PDB entry 2GPL | X-ray diffraction, 2.81 A resolution | chains H and I of the 28 polymer chains in the assembly

[Chain H]
Protein: Proteasome component PUP1
Organism: Saccharomyces cerevisiae
Notes: EC 3.4.25.1
UniProtKB: P25043 (PSB7_YEAST); the construct lacks a stretch of the UniProt sequence and is renumbered around it, so the offset changes along the chain: 1-91 = UniProt 30-120; 93-105 = UniProt 121-133; 106-187 = UniProt 135-216; 189-223 = UniProt 217-251
Chain sequence (222 residues; each row starts with the number of its first residue; note: 2 numbers in that range are skipped by the numbering (no residue carries them; nothing is unmodelled there)):
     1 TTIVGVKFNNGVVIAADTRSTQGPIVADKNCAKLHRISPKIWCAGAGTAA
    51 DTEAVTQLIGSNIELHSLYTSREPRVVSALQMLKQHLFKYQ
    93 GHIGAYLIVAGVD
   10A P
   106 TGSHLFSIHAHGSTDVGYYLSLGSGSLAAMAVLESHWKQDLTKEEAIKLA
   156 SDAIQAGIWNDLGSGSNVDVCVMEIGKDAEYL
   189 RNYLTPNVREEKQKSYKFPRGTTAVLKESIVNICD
Curated features (UniProtKB/Swiss-Prot):
  - active site: Thr1 (Nucleophile)
Small-molecule neighbours: BIQ (benzyl [12-(2-amino-2-oxoethyl)-4-nitro-10,13-dioxo-15-[(propylamino)carbonyl]-2-oxa-11,14-diazatricyclo[15 .2.2.1~3,7~]docosa-1(19),3(22),4,6,17,20-hexaen-9-yl]carbamate): Thr1, Arg19, Ser20, Thr21, Gln22, Ala27, Lys33, Gly45, Ala46, Gly47, Thr48, Ala49

[Chain I]
Protein: Proteasome component PUP3
Organism: Saccharomyces cerevisiae
Notes: EC 3.4.25.1
UniProtKB: P25451 (PSB3_YEAST); the construct lacks a stretch of the UniProt sequence and is renumbered around it, so the offset changes along the chain: -8 to -1 = UniProt 2-9; 1-36 = UniProt 10-45; 38-105 = UniProt 46-113; 106-122 = UniProt 117-133; 2 more segments
Chain sequence (204 residues; each row starts with the number of its first residue; note: 3 numbers in that range are skipped by the numbering (no residue carries them; nothing is unmodelled there); a row labelled like 10A-10C holds insertion residues (10A, then the next letters in order); numbers below 1 keep their minus sign (Ser-8 is residue -8)):
    -8 SDPSSING
     1 GIVVAMTGKDCVAIACDLRLGSQSLGVSNKFEKIFH
    38 YGHVFLGITGLATDVTTLNEMFRYKTNLYKLKEERAIEPETFTQLVSSSL
    88 YERRFGPYFVGPVVAGIN
10A-10C SKS
   106 GKPFIAGFDLIGCIDEA
   12A K
   123 DFIVSGTASDQLFGMCESLYEPNLEPEDLFETISQALLNAADRDALSGWG
   173 AVVYIIK
   181 KDEVVKRYLKMRQD
Curated features (UniProtKB/Swiss-Prot):
  - modified residue: Ser22 (Phosphoserine)
  - cross-link: Lys62 (Glycyl lysine isopeptide (Lys-Gly) (interchain with G-Cter in ubiquitin))
Small-molecule neighbours: BIQ (benzyl [12-(2-amino-2-oxoethyl)-4-nitro-10,13-dioxo-15-[(propylamino)carbonyl]-2-oxa-11,14-diazatricyclo[15 .2.2.1~3,7~]docosa-1(19),3(22),4,6,17,20-hexaen-9-yl]carbamate): Asp-7, Ser-5, Arg91, Phe96, Val97, Asp114, Leu115, Ile116, Cys118

[Interface between chain H and chain I]
Pairs across the interface (62; chain H residue first):
  Ile25(H) - Asp132(I)
  Ile25(H) - Phe135(I)  hydrophobic
  Val26(H) - Phe135(I)
  Ala27(H) - Asp120(I)
  Asp28(H) - Asp120(I)
  Lys29(H) - Glu139(I)  salt bridge
  Ala49(H) - Cys118(I)  hydrophobic
  Ala50(H) - Tyr88(I)
  Ala50(H) - Ile116(I)  hydrophobic
  Ala50(H) - Cys118(I)
  Asp51(H) - Tyr88(I)  hydrogen bond
  Asp51(H) - Arg91(I)  salt bridge
  Ala54(H) - Tyr88(I)
  Tyr90(H) - Phe92(I)  hydrophobic
  His94(H) - Arg91(I)  hydrogen bond (backbone-side chain)
  His94(H) - Phe92(I)
  Arg197(H) - Glu139(I)  salt bridge
  Lys200(H) - Glu139(I)  hydrogen bond (side chain-backbone)
  Lys200(H) - Ser140(I)  hydrogen bond (side chain-backbone)
  Lys200(H) - Tyr142(I)  hydrogen bond (side chain-backbone)
  Ser203(H) - Glu143(I)  hydrogen bond
  Tyr204(H) - Ser140(I)
  Tyr204(H) - Leu141(I)  hydrophobic
  Lys205(H) - Glu143(I)
  Lys205(H) - Asp150(I)  salt bridge
  Phe206(H) - Leu141(I)  hydrophobic
  Phe206(H) - Glu153(I)
  Phe206(H) - Gln157(I)
  Arg208(H) - Glu149(I)
  Arg208(H) - Asp150(I)  salt bridge
  Arg208(H) - Glu153(I)
  Gly209(H) - Glu153(I)  hydrogen bond (backbone-side chain)
  Thr210(H) - Glu153(I)
  Thr211(H) - Glu153(I)  hydrogen bond
  Thr211(H) - Ser156(I)
  Thr211(H) - Gln157(I)  hydrogen bond
  Thr211(H) - Leu189(I)
  Ala212(H) - Leu189(I)
  Ala212(H) - Lys190(I)  hydrogen bond (backbone-backbone)
  Val213(H) - Phe152(I)  hydrophobic
  Val213(H) - Tyr188(I)
  Leu214(H) - Tyr188(I)  hydrogen bond (backbone-backbone)
  Leu214(H) - Leu189(I)
  Leu214(H) - Lys190(I)
  Lys215(H) - Arg187(I)
  Lys215(H) - Tyr188(I)  hydrogen bond (backbone-backbone)
  Glu216(H) - Val185(I)
  Glu216(H) - Lys186(I)
  Glu216(H) - Arg187(I)  salt bridge
  Ser217(H) - Val185(I)
  Ser217(H) - Lys186(I)  hydrogen bond (backbone-backbone)
  Ile218(H) - Val184(I)
  Val219(H) - His36(I)
  Val219(H) - Tyr176(I)  hydrophobic
  Val219(H) - Val184(I)  hydrogen bond (backbone-backbone)
  Val219(H) - Lys186(I)
  Asn220(H) - His36(I)
  Ile221(H) - Gly39(I)
  Ile221(H) - His40(I)
  Ile221(H) - Phe42(I)  hydrophobic
  Ile221(H) - Val184(I)  hydrophobic
  Asp223(H) - Lys67(I)  salt bridge
Other interface residues (no listed pair), chain H (35 interface residues in all): Thr48, Ile95, Pro207
Other interface residues (no listed pair), chain I (39 interface residues in all): Asp114, Glu121, Leu146, Glu147, Thr154, Leu160, Glu183

[Overview]
35 residues of chain H and 39 residues of chain I are in contact; the contacts include 14 hydrogen bonds and 7
salt bridges. Among the polar pairs are Lys29(H)-Glu139(I), Asp51(H)-Arg91(I) and Arg197(H)-Glu139(I).
Compound BIQ is bound between chain H and chain I.
Here chain H is Proteasome component PUP1 and chain I is Proteasome component PUP3, both from Saccharomyces
cerevisiae. Entry 2GPL (TMC-95 based biphenyl-ether macrocycles: specific proteasome inhibitors) was
determined by X-ray diffraction.
